PDB entry 6HM6 | X-ray diffraction, 2.10 A resolution | chain A

# Chain A
Molecule: Spleen tyrosine kinase
Organism: Homo sapiens
UniProtKB: P43405 (KSYK_HUMAN), isoform P43405-2; residues 360-635 here correspond to UniProt positions 337-612 (UniProt number = residue number - 23)
Amino-acid sequence (276 residues; each row starts with the number of its first residue):
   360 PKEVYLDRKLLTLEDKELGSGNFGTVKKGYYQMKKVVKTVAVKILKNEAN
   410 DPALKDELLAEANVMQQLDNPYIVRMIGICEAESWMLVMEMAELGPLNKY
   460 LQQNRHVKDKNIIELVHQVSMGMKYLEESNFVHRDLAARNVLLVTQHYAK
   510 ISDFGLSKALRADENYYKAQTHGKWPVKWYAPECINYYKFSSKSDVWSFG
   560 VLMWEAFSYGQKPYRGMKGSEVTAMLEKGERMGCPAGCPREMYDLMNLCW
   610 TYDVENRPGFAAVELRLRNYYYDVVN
Not modelled in the structure: 360-363, 393, 405-409, 530-531, 633-635
Modified residues: Y525 (O-phosphotyrosine; PTR)
Ligand contacts: GDK (2-(4-methylphenyl)-3-(pyridin-2-ylmethoxy)pyridine): L377, G378, S379, F382, V385, A400, V433, M448, E449, M450, A451, E452, L453, G454, P455, L501
UniProt features mapped onto this chain:
  - modified residue: Y507 (Phosphotyrosine)

# Summary
Ligands of chain A: compound GDK.
Chain A is Spleen tyrosine kinase (Homo sapiens); the structure, Crystal structure of spleen tyrosine kinase
(syk) in complex with a 2-(pyridinyloxymethyl)pyridine inhibitor, was determined by X-ray diffraction together
with 6HM7 from the same study.
